6D03 - chains A and C of the 5 polymer chains in the assembly; structure by electron microscopy, 3.68 A resolution.

Chain A:
Protein: Transferrin receptor protein 1
Organism: Homo sapiens
UniProt: P02786 (TFR1_HUMAN); residues 121-760 here = UniProt positions 121-760
Chain sequence (659 residues; numbered 102 to 760; the number before each row is that of its first residue):
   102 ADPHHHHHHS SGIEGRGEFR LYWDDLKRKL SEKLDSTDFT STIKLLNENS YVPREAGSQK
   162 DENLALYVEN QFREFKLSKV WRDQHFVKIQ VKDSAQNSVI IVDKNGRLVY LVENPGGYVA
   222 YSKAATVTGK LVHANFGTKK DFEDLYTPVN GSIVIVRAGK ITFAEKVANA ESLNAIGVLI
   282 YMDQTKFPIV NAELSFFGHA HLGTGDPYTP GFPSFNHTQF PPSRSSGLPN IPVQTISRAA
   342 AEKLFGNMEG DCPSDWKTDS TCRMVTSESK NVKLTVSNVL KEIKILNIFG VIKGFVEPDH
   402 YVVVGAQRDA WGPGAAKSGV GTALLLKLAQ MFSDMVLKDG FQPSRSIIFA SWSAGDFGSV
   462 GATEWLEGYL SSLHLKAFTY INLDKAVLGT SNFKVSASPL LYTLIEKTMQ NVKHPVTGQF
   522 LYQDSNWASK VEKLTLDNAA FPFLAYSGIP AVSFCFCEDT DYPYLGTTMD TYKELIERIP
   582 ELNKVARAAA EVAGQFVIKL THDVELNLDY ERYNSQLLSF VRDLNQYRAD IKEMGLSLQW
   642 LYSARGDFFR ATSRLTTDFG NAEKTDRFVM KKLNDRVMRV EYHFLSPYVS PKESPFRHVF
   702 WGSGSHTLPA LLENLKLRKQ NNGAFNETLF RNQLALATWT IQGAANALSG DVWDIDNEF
Not modelled in the structure: 102-119
Disulfides: Cys353-Cys363, Cys556-Cys558
Covalently attached groups: N-acetylglucosamine (NAG) linked to Asn251, Asn317, Asn727
Construct notes: expression tag (102-120); variant Ser142 (Gly in P02786)
Bound ions: Ca2+: Thr310, Phe313, Glu465, Glu468
Curated features (UniProtKB/Swiss-Prot):
  - motif: Arg646 to Asp648 (Cell attachment site)
  - glycosylation (N-linked (GlcNAc...) asparagine): Asn251, Asn317, Asn727
  - natural variant: Ser142 (G142S: this construct carries the variant)
  - mutagenesis: Leu619 (L619A: 20-fold reduced affinity for transferrin receptor. No binding to HFE), Val622 (V622A: No significant effect on binding to transferrin nor HFE), Arg623 (R623A: No significant effect on binding to transferrin nor HFE), Arg629 (R629A: >5-fold reduced affinity for transferrin. >10-fold reduced affinity for HFE), Gln640 (Q640A: No effect on binding to transferrin. >10-fold reduced affinity for HFE), Trp641 (W641A: No significant effect on binding to transferrin nor HFE), Tyr643 (Y643A: 20-fold reduced affinity for transferrin. No binding to HFE), Ser644 (S644A: No significant effect on binding to transferrin nor HFE), Arg646 (R646A/H: No binding to transferrin; R646K: 5% binding to transferrin), Gly647 (G647A: Large effect on affinity for transferrin. 4-fold reduced affinity for HFE), Asp648 (D648A: 16% binding to transferrin; D648E: 57% binding to transferrin), Phe650 (F650Q: >5-fold reduced affinity for transferrin. >10-fold reduced affinity for HFE)
From the paper describing this entry:
  - mutagenesis - G217DEL: abolished binding to PvRBP2b
  - mutagenesis - G217DEL: abolished binding to Reticulocyte binding protein 2, putative
  - mutagenesis - G217DEL: unchanged binding to Serotransferrin (chain C)

Chain C:
Protein: Serotransferrin
Organism: Homo sapiens
UniProt: P02787 (TRFE_HUMAN); residues -18 to 679 here correspond to UniProt positions 1-698 (UniProt number = residue number + 19)
Chain sequence (698 residues; numbered -18 to 679; the number before each row is that of its first residue; numbers below 1 keep their minus sign (Met-18 is residue -18)):
   -18 MRLAVGALLV CAVLGLCLAV PDKTVRWCAV SEHEATKCQS FRDHMKSVIP SDGPSVACVK
    42 KASYLDCIRA IAANEADAVT LDAGLVYDAY LAPNNLKPVV AEFYGSKEDP QTFYYAVAVV
   102 KKDSGFQMNQ LRGKKSCHTG LGRSAGWNIP IGLLYCDLPE PRKPLEKAVA NFFSGSCAPC
   162 ADGTDFPQLC QLCPGCGCST LNQYFGYSGA FKCLKDGAGD VAFVKHSTIF ENLANKADRD
   222 QYELLCLDNT RKPVDEYKDC HLAQVPSHTV VARSMGGKED LIWELLNQAQ EHFGKDKSKE
   282 FQLFSSPHGK DLLFKDSAHG FLKVPPRMDA KMYLGYEYVT AIRNLREGTC PEAPTDECKP
   342 VKWCALSHHE RLKCDEWSVN SVGKIECVSA ETTEDCIAKI MNGEADAMSL DGGFVYIAGK
   402 CGLVPVLAEN YNKSDNCEDT PEAGYFAVAV VKKSASDLTW DNLKGKKSCH TAVGRTAGWN
   462 IPMGLLYNKI NHCRFDEFFS EGCAPGSKKD SSLCKLCMGS GLNLCEPNNK EGYYGYTGAF
   522 RCLVEKGDVA FVKHQTVPQN TGGKNPDPWA KNLNEKDYEL LCLDGTRKPV EEYANCHLAR
   582 APNHAVVTRK DKEACVHKIL RQQQHLFGSN VTDCSGNFCL FRSETKDLLF RDDTVCLAKL
   642 HDRNTYEKYL GEEYVKAVGN LRKCSTSSLL EACTFRRP
Not modelled in the structure: -18 to 0
Disulfides: Cys9-Cys48, Cys19-Cys39, Cys118-Cys194, Cys137-Cys331, Cys158-Cys174, Cys161-Cys179, Cys171-Cys177, Cys227-Cys241, Cys339-Cys596, Cys345-Cys377, Cys355-Cys368, Cys402-Cys674, Cys418-Cys637, Cys450-Cys523, Cys474-Cys665, Cys484-Cys498, Cys495-Cys506, Cys563-Cys577, Cys615-Cys620
Covalently attached groups: N-acetylglucosamine (NAG) linked to Asn413, Asn611
Construct notes: variant Val429 (Ile448 in P02787)
Bound ions: Fe ion site 1: Tyr95, Tyr188, His249 (together with carbonate ion); Fe ion site 2: Tyr426, Tyr517, His585 (together with carbonate ion)
Ligand contacts:
  - carbonate ion (CO3), molecule 1: Asp63, Tyr95, Thr120, Arg124, Ser125, Ala126, Gly127, Tyr188, His249
  - carbonate ion (CO3), molecule 2: Asp392, Tyr426, Thr452, Arg456, Thr457, Ala458, Gly459, Tyr517, His585
Curated features (UniProtKB/Swiss-Prot):
  - binding site (Fe(3+)): Asp63, Tyr95, Tyr188, His249, Asp392, Tyr426, Tyr517, His585
  - binding site (hydrogencarbonate): Thr120, Arg124, Ala126, Gly127, Thr452, Arg456, Ala458, Gly459
  - modified residue: Arg23 (Dimethylated arginine), Ser370 (Phosphoserine), Ser666 (Phosphoserine)
  - glycosylation: Ser32 (O-linked (GalNAc...) serine), Asn413 (N-linked (GlcNAc...) (complex) asparagine), Asn472 (N-linked (GlcNAc...) asparagine), Asn611 (N-linked (GlcNAc...) (complex) asparagine)

How chain A and chain C interact:
Contacting residue pairs (32; chain A residue first):
  Tyr123(A) - Pro145(C)  hydrophobic
  Asp125(A) - Pro142(C)
  Leu619(A) - Val363(C)
  Leu619(A) - Gly364(C)
  Val622(A) - Val360(C)  hydrophobic
  Arg623(A) - Ser362(C)  hydrogen bond (side chain-backbone)
  Arg623(A) - Val363(C)
  Asn626(A) - Val360(C)
  Asn626(A) - Asn361(C)
  Arg629(A) - Gly617(C)
  Arg629(A) - Asn618(C)
  Gln640(A) - Leu353(C)
  Tyr643(A) - Glu357(C)
  Tyr643(A) - Val360(C)  hydrophobic
  Arg646(A) - Ser359(C)  hydrogen bond
  Arg646(A) - Glu367(C)  salt bridge
  Gly647(A) - Asp356(C)
  Asp648(A) - Arg352(C)  salt bridge
  Phe650(A) - Glu367(C)
  Phe650(A) - Cys368(C)
  Arg651(A) - Arg352(C)
  Arg651(A) - Asp356(C)  salt bridge
  Arg651(A) - Cys368(C)  hydrogen bond (side chain-backbone)
  Asn662(A) - Tyr71(C)
  Asn662(A) - Leu72(C)
  Asn662(A) - Ala73(C)  hydrogen bond (backbone-backbone)
  Glu664(A) - Ala73(C)  hydrogen bond (backbone-backbone)
  Glu664(A) - Asn75(C)  hydrogen bond
  Asp757(A) - Arg352(C)  salt bridge
  Glu759(A) - His349(C)
  Phe760(A) - His349(C)
  Phe760(A) - Lys511(C)
Other interface residues (no listed pair), chain A (27 interface residues in all): Arg121, Asn615, Ser644, Thr658, Gly661, Ala663, Asp667, Asn758
Other interface residues (no listed pair), chain C (30 interface residues in all): Pro74, Asp166, Lys312, Arg324, Lys343, Val369, Ser370, Glu385

Overview:
27 residues of chain A and 30 residues of chain C are in contact; the contacts include 6 hydrogen bonds and 4
salt bridges. Among the polar pairs are Arg646(A)-Glu367(C), Asp648(A)-Arg352(C) and Arg651(A)-Asp356(C). From
the paper: G217DEL of chain A abolishes binding to PvRBP2b; G217DEL of chain A abolishes binding to
Reticulocyte binding protein 2, putative.
Chain A is Transferrin receptor protein 1 and chain C is Serotransferrin, both from Homo sapiens; the
structure, Cryo-EM structure of a Plasmodium vivax invasion complex essential for entry into human
reticulocytes; one molecule ..., was determined by electron microscopy, deposited together with 6BPA, 6BPB,
6BPC, 6BPD, 6D04 and 6D05.
